PDB entry 7V2A | electron microscopy, 3.40 A resolution | chains A and D of the 9 polymer chains in the assembly

Chain A:
Name: Spike glycoprotein
From: Severe acute respiratory syndrome coronavirus 2
UniProt: P0DTC2 (SPIKE_SARS2); residues 1-1208 here = UniProt positions 1-1208
Amino-acid sequence (1208 residues; row label = number of the first residue in the row):
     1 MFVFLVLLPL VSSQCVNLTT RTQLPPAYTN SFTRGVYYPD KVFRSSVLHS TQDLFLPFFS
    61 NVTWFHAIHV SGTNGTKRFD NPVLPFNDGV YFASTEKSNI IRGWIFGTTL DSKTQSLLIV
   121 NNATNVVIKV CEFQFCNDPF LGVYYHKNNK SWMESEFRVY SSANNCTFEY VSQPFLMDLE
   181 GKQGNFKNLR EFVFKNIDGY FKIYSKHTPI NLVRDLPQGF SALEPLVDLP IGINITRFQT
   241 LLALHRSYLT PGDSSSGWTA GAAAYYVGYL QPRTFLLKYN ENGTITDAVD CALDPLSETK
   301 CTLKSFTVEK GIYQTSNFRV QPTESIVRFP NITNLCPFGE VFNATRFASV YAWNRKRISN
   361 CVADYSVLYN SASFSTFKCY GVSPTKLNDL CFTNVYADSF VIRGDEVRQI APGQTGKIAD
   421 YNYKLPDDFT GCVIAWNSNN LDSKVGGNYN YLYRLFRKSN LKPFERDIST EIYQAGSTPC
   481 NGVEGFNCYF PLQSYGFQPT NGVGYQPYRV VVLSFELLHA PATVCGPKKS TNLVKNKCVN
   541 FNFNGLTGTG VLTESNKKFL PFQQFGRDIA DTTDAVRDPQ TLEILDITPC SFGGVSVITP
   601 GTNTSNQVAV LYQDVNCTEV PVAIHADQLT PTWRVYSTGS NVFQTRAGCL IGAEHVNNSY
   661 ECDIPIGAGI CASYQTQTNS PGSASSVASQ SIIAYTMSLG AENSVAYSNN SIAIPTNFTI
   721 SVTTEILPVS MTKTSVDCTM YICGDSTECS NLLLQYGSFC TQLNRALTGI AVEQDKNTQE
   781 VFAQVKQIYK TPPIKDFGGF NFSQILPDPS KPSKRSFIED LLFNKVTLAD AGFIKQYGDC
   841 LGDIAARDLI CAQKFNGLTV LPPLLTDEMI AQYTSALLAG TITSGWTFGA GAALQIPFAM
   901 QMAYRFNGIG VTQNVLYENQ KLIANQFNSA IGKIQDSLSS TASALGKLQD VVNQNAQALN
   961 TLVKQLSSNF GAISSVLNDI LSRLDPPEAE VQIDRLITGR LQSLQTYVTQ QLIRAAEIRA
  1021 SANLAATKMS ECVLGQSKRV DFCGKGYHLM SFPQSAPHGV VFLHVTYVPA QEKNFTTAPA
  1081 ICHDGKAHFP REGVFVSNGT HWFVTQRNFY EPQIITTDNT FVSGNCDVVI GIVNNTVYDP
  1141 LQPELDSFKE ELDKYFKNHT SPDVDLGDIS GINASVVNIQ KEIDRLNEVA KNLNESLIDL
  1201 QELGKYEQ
Unresolved in the structure: 1-26, 67-79, 96-98, 141-156, 177-186, 246-260, 476-485, 499-502, 621-640, 673-686, 812-814, 829-852, 1147-1208
Differences from the reference sequence: engineered mutation G682 (Arg in P0DTC2), S683 (Arg in P0DTC2), S685 (Arg in P0DTC2), P986 (Lys in P0DTC2), P987 (Val in P0DTC2)
UniProt features mapped onto this chain:
  - region: N280 to C301 (Putative superantigen), R403 to D405 (Integrin-binding motif), N448 to F456 (Immunodominant HLA epitope recognized by the CD8+), P681, A684 (Putative superantigen), S816 to Y837 (Fusion peptide 1), K835 to F855 (Fusion peptide 2), D1163 to E1202 (Heptad repeat 2)
  - site: R815, S816 (Cleavage)
  - glycosylation: N17 (N-linked (GlcNAc...) (complex) asparagine), N61 (N-linked (GlcNAc...) (hybrid) asparagine), N74 (N-linked (GlcNAc...) (complex) asparagine), N122 (N-linked (GlcNAc...) (hybrid) asparagine), N149 (N-linked (GlcNAc...) (complex) asparagine), N165 (N-linked (GlcNAc...) (complex) asparagine), N234 (N-linked (GlcNAc...) (high mannose) asparagine), N282 (N-linked (GlcNAc...) (complex) asparagine), T323 (O-linked (GalNAc) threonine), S325 (O-linked (HexNAc...) serine), N331 (N-linked (GlcNAc...) (complex) asparagine), N343 (N-linked (GlcNAc...) (complex) asparagine), N603 (N-linked (GlcNAc...) (hybrid) asparagine), N616 (N-linked (GlcNAc...) (complex) asparagine), N657 (N-linked (GlcNAc...) (complex) asparagine), T676 (O-linked (GlcNAc...) threonine), T678 (O-linked (GlcNAc...) threonine), N709 (N-linked (GlcNAc...) (high mannose) asparagine), N717 (N-linked (GlcNAc...) (hybrid) asparagine), N801 (N-linked (GlcNAc...) (hybrid) asparagine) and 6 more in UniProt
  - natural variant: L5 (L5F: In strain: Iota/B.1.526), S13 (S13I: In strain: Epsilon/B.1.427/B.1.429), L18 (L18F: In strain: Beta/B.1.351, Gamma/P.1 and 1 more), T19 (T19I: In strain: Omicron/BQ.1.1, Omicron/XBB.1.5 and 1 more; T19R: In strain: Delta/B.1.617.2, Omicron/BA.2 and 4 more), T20 (T20N: In strain: Gamma/P.1), L24 to A27 (sequence variant, change not given here; In strain: Omicron/BA.2, Omicron/BA.2.12.1 and 6 more), P26 (P26S: In strain: Gamma/P.1), Q52 (Q52H: In strain: Omicron/EG.5.1), A67 (A67V: In strain: Eta/B.1.525, Omicron/BA.1), H69 to V70 (deletion: In strain: Alpha/B.1.1.7, Eta/B.1.525 and 5 more), G75 (G75V: In strain: Lambda/C.37), T76 (T76I: In strain: Lambda/C.37), 82 further natural variant entries in UniProt
  - mutagenesis: H69 to V70 (Increased incorporation of cleaved spike into virions), N121 (N121Q: Partial loss of biliverdin affinity), R190 (R190K: Partial loss of biliverdin affinity), N234 (N234Q: Increased resistance to neutralizing antibodies), N331 (N331Q: Reduced viral infectivity), N343 (N343Q: Reduced viral infectivity), L452 (L452R: Increased resistance to neutralizing antibodies. Decreases HLA binding to NF9 epitope. Increased binding affinity to human ACE2), Y453 (Y453F: Decreased HLA binding to NF9 epitope. Increased binding affinity to human ACE2), A475 (A475V: Increased resistance to neutralizing antibodies), V483 (V483A: Increased resistance to neutralizing antibodies), E484 (E484D: Increased replication in human TMEM106B overexpressing cells), F490 (F490L: Increased resistance to neutralizing antibodies and human covalescent sera neutralization), 12 further mutagenesis entries in UniProt
Disulfides: C131-C166, C291-C301, C336-C361, C379-C432, C391-C525, C538-C590, C617-C649, C662-C671, C743-C749, C1032-C1043, C1082-C1126
Covalently attached groups: N-acetylglucosamine (NAG) linked to N122, N165, N234, N282, N331, N343, N616, N657
From the paper describing this entry:
  - post-translational modification sites: N343
  - mutagenesis - V341I, F342L, V367F: unchanged binding to The heavy chain of XG014 (citing earlier work)

Chain D:
Name: The light chain of XG014 Fab
From: Homo sapiens
Notes: antibody fragment or engineered binder
Amino-acid sequence (216 residues; each row starts with the number of its first residue):
     1 QSVLTQPPSV SAAPGQKVTI SCSGSSSNIG NNPVSWYRQV PGTAPKLLIY DNNKRPSGIP
    61 DRFSGSKSGA SATLGITGLQ TGDEADYYCG TWHTSLSSGV FGGGTKLTVL SQPKAAPSVT
   121 LFPPSSEELQ ANKATLVCLI SDFYPGAVTV AWKADSSPVK AGVETTTPSK QSNNKYAASS
   181 YLSLTPEQWK SHRSYSCQVT HEGSTVEKTV APTECS
Unresolved in the structure: 112-216
Disulfides: C22-C89

Chain A / chain D interface:
Residue-residue contacts (5):
  N440(A) - N32(D)  hydrogen bond
  N440(A) - W92(D)  hydrogen bond
  N440(A) - T94(D)
  V445(A) - L96(D)
  V445(A) - S97(D)
Also at the interface, not in a pair above, chain A (5 interface residues in all): N439, K444, Q498
Also at the interface, not in a pair above, chain D (6 interface residues in all): S95
From the paper, about this interface:
  - residue pairs: N32(D)-N440(A) (hydrogen bond), T94(D)-N440(A) (hydrogen bond)
  - epitope / paratope residues, chain A: N440(A)
  - epitope / paratope residues, chain D: N32(D), T94(D)

In short:
The interface between chain A and chain D involves 5 residues on one side and 6 on the other; the contacts
include 2 hydrogen bonds. Among the polar pairs are N440(A)-N32(D) and N440(A)-W92(D). The paper describes
hydrogen bonds between N32(D) and N440(A) and T94(D) and N440(A). From the paper: V341I, F342L and V367F of
chain A leave binding to The heavy chain of XG014 unchanged; epitope/paratope residues N440(A) and N32(D)
among others.
Here chain A is Spike glycoprotein (Severe acute respiratory syndrome coronavirus 2) and chain D is the light
chain of XG014 Fab (Homo sapiens). Entry 7V2A (SARS-CoV-2 Spike trimer in complex with XG014 Fab) was
determined by electron microscopy.
